Entry 7O75 (electron microscopy, 3.20 A resolution); this record covers chains M and T of the 30 polymer chains in the assembly.

[Chain M]
Name: Transcription initiation factor IIB
From: Saccharomyces cerevisiae (strain ATCC 204508 / S288c)
Reference sequence: P29055 (TF2B_YEAST); residues 1-345 here = UniProt positions 1-345
Sequence (352 residues; numbered 1 to 352; the number before each row is that of its first residue):
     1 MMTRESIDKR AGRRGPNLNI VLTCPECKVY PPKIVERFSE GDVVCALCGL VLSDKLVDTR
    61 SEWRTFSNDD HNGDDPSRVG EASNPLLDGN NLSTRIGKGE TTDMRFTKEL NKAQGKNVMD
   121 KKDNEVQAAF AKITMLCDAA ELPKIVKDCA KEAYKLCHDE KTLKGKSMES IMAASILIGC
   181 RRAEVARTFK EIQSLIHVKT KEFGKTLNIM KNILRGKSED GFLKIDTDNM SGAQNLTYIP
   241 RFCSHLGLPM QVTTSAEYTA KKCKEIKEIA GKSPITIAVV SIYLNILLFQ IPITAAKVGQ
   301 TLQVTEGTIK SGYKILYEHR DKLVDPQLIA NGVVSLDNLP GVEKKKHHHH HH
Not modelled in the structure: 1-13, 59-77, 222-223, 343-352
Sequence notes: expression tag (346-352)
UniProt features mapped onto this chain:
  - zinc finger: Ile20 to Ser53 (TFIIB-type)
  - binding site (Zn(2+)): Cys24, Cys27, Cys45, Cys48
Ion coordination: Zn2+: Cys24, Cys27, Cys45, Cys48

[Chain T]
Molecule: Template DNA
Sequence (106 nucleotides; row label = number of the first residue in the row):
     1 TGACACAGCG CAGTTGTGCT ATGATATTTT TATGTATGTA CAACACACAT CGGAGGTGAA
    61 TCGAACGTTC CATAGCTATT ATATACACAG CGTGCTACTG TTCTCG
Not modelled in the structure: 1-20, 52-64, 97-106

[Interface between chain M and chain T]
Contacting residue pairs (18):
  Lys112(M) with DA65(T), salt bridge to the phosphate
  Lys116(M) with DA65(T), salt bridge to the phosphate
  Lys164(M) with DA74(T), phosphate contact; DG75(T), salt bridge to the phosphate
  Gly165(M) with DG75(T), phosphate contact; DC76(T), phosphate contact
  Glu202(M) with DT77(T), phosphate contact
  Gly271(M) with DC86(T), sugar contact
  Lys272(M) with DC86(T), phosphate contact; DA87(T), salt bridge to the phosphate
  Ser273(M) with DC86(T), phosphate contact; DA87(T), hydrogen bond to the phosphate
  Thr276(M) with DA87(T), hydrogen bond to the phosphate
  Gln303(M) with DC88(T), phosphate contact
  Val304(M) with DC88(T), phosphate contact
  Thr305(M) with DC88(T), hydrogen bond to the phosphate; DA89(T), phosphate contact
  Thr308(M) with DC88(T), hydrogen bond to the phosphate
Also at the interface, not in a pair above, chain M (14 interface residues in all): Lys166

[Overview]
Chain M and chain T form an interface of 14 and 9 residues respectively; the contacts include 4 hydrogen bonds
and 4 salt bridges. Among the polar pairs are Ser273(M)-DA87(T), Thr276(M)-DA87(T) and Thr305(M)-DC88(T).
Curated annotation (UniProt) lists 4 Zn2+-binding residues on chain M.
Chain M is Transcription initiation factor IIB (Saccharomyces cerevisiae (strain ATCC 204508 / S288c)) and
chain T is Template DNA; the structure, Yeast RNA polymerase II transcription pre-initiation complex with open
promoter DNA, was determined by electron microscopy together with 7O4I, 7O4J, 7O4K, 7O4L, 7O72 and 7O73 from
the same study.
